Entry 2YHU (X-ray diffraction, 2.01 A resolution); this record covers chains A and B of the 4 polymer chains in the assembly.

== Chain A (and B) ==
Name: Pteridine reductase
Source organism: Trypanosoma brucei
Notes: EC 1.5.1.33; chain B of this document is another copy of the same molecule, construct and numbering; everything in this record applies to it too
Reference sequence: O76290 (O76290_TRYBB); residue numbers follow UniProt; this construct covers 1-268
Sequence (288 residues; row label = number of the first residue in the row; numbers below 1 keep their minus sign (Met-19 is residue -19)):
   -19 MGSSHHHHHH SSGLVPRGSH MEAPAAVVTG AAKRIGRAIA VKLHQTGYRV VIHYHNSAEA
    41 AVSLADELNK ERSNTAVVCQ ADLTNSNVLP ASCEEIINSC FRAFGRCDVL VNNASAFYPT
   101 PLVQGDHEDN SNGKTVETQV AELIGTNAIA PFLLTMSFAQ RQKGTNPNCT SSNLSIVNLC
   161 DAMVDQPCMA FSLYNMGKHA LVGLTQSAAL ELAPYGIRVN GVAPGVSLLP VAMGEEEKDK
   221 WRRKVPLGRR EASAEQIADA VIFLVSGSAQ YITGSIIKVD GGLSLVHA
Not modelled in the structure: -19 to 1, 105-112, 143-150 (chain B: -19 to 1, 104-113, 144-150)
Sequence notes: expression tag (-19 to 0)
Modified positions: Cys168 (s-oxy cysteine; CSX)
Residues lining bound ligands:
  - NADPH (NDP; NADPH dihydro-nicotinamide-adenine-dinucleotide phosphate): Gly10, Lys13, Arg14, Ile15, His33, Tyr34, His35, Asn36, Ser37, Ala61, Asp62, Leu63, Thr64, Asn93, Ala94, Ser95, Ala96, Thr126, Leu159, Cys160, Asp161, Tyr174, Lys178, Pro204, Gly205, Val206, Ser207, Leu208
  - WHF (3-(5-amino-1,3,4-thiadiazol-2-yl)-1-thiophen-2-ylpropan-1-one): Arg14, Ser95, Phe97, Cys168, Tyr174, Gly205, Leu209, Pro210, Met213, Trp221
From the paper describing this entry:
  - binding site for WHF: Phe97, Tyr174, Trp221
  - post-translational modification sites: Cys168

== How chain A and chain B interact ==
Pairs across the interface (57; chain A residue first):
  Gln186(A) - Leu265(B)
  Ala189(A) - Leu265(B)  hydrophobic
  Leu190(A) - Leu265(B)
  Leu190(A) - Val266(B)  hydrophobic
  Ala193(A) - Pro226(B)
  Ala193(A) - Leu227(B)
  Arg198(A) - Leu227(B)
  Val206(A) - Tyr251(B)
  Val225(A) - Tyr251(B)
  Pro226(A) - Ala193(B)
  Leu227(A) - Ala193(B)
  Leu227(A) - Arg198(B)
  Leu227(A) - Gln250(B)
  Leu227(A) - Tyr251(B)  hydrophobic
  Arg230(A) - Tyr251(B)  hydrogen bond (backbone-side chain)
  Glu231(A) - Tyr251(B)
  Ala232(A) - Tyr251(B)  hydrogen bond (backbone-side chain)
  Gln236(A) - Tyr251(B)
  Asp239(A) - Ser248(B)
  Phe243(A) - Phe243(B)  hydrophobic
  Ser248(A) - Asp239(B)
  Gln250(A) - Leu227(B)
  Gln250(A) - Gln236(B)  hydrogen bond
  Tyr251(A) - Val206(B)
  Tyr251(A) - Val225(B)
  Tyr251(A) - Leu227(B)
  Tyr251(A) - Arg230(B)  hydrogen bond (side chain-backbone)
  Tyr251(A) - Glu231(B)
  Tyr251(A) - Ala232(B)  hydrogen bond (side chain-backbone)
  Tyr251(A) - Gln236(B)
  Tyr251(A) - Val259(B)
  Tyr251(A) - Asp260(B)
  Tyr251(A) - Gly261(B)  hydrogen bond (backbone-backbone)
  Ile252(A) - Ile257(B)  hydrophobic
  Ile252(A) - Lys258(B)
  Ile252(A) - Val259(B)  hydrophobic
  Thr253(A) - Leu227(B)
  Thr253(A) - Asp260(B)
  Thr253(A) - Gly261(B)
  Thr253(A) - Gly262(B)
  Gly254(A) - Lys258(B)  hydrogen bond (backbone-side chain)
  Gly254(A) - Leu265(B)
  Ser255(A) - Lys258(B)  hydrogen bond (side chain-backbone)
  Ile257(A) - Ile257(B)  hydrophobic
  Lys258(A) - Ile252(B)
  Lys258(A) - Gly254(B)  hydrogen bond (side chain-backbone)
  Lys258(A) - Ser255(B)  hydrogen bond (backbone-side chain)
  Val259(A) - Tyr251(B)
  Val259(A) - Ile252(B)  hydrophobic
  Asp260(A) - Tyr251(B)
  Asp260(A) - Thr253(B)
  Gly261(A) - Tyr251(B)  hydrogen bond (backbone-backbone)
  Gly261(A) - Thr253(B)
  Gly262(A) - Thr253(B)
  Leu265(A) - Gln186(B)
  Leu265(A) - Ala189(B)  hydrophobic
  Leu265(A) - Gly254(B)
Also at the interface, not in a pair above, chain A (33 interface residues in all): Pro194, Ala240, Gly247, Val266
Also at the interface, not in a pair above, chain B (34 interface residues in all): Leu190, Pro194, Gly196, Arg229, Ala240

== Summary ==
The interface between chain A and chain B involves 33 residues on one side and 34 on the other; the contacts
include 11 hydrogen bonds. Polar pairs include Arg230(A)-Tyr251(B), Ala232(A)-Tyr251(B) and
Gln250(A)-Gln236(B). The paper reports a binding site for WHF at Phe97(A), Tyr174(A) and Trp221(A); a
modification site at Cys168(A).
Chain A and chain B are both Pteridine reductase (Trypanosoma brucei); the structure, Trypanosoma brucei PTR1
in complex with inhibitor WHF30, was determined by X-ray diffraction, deposited together with 5IZC, 4WCD, 4WCF
and 2YHI.
